PDB entry 1RUG | X-ray diffraction, 3.00 A resolution | chains 3 and 4 of the 4 polymer chains in the assembly

[Chain 3]
Protein: Rhinovirus 14
Source organism: Human rhinovirus 14
Notes: engineered mutation(s): N(1)219S
UniProt: P03303 (POLG_HRV14); residues 1-236 here correspond to UniProt positions 331-566 (UniProt number = residue number + 330)
Amino-acid sequence (236 residues; each row starts with the number of its first residue):
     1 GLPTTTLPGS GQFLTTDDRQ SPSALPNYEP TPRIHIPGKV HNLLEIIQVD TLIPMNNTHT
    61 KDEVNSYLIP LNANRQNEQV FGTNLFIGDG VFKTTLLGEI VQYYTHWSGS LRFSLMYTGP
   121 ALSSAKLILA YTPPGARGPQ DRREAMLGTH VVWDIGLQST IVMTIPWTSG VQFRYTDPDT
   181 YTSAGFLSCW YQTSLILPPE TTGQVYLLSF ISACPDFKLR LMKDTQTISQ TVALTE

[Chain 4]
Protein: Rhinovirus 14
Source organism: Human rhinovirus 14
Notes: engineered mutation(s): N(1)219S
UniProt: P03303 (POLG_HRV14); numbering as in UniProt (aligned over 1-68)
Amino-acid sequence (68 residues; numbered 1 to 68; the number before each row is that of its first residue):
     1 GAQVSTQKSG SHENQNILTN GSNQTFTVIN YYKDAASTSS AGQSLSMDPS KFTEPVKDLM
    61 LKGAPALN
Not modelled in the structure: 1-28

[Interface between chain 3 and chain 4]
Pairs across the interface (32):
  D18(3) with S39(4); S40(4), hydrogen bond (side chain-backbone)
  R19(3) with S39(4)
  Q20(3) with I29(4); N30(4), hydrogen bond; Y31(4); Y32(4); S37(4)
  S21(3) with Y32(4); S37(4), hydrogen bond (backbone-side chain)
  P22(3) with Y32(4)
  S23(3) with D34(4); S37(4)
  P26(3) with D34(4)
  N27(3) with D34(4), hydrogen bond (backbone-side chain)
  G38(3) with F52(4)
  K39(3) with K51(4), hydrogen bond (backbone-side chain); F52(4)
  V40(3) with F52(4), hydrophobic
  H41(3) with S44(4); S46(4); M47(4)
  N42(3) with M47(4)
  E45(3) with M47(4); D48(4), hydrogen bond (side chain-backbone); P49(4)
  Q48(3) with T53(4)
  V49(3) with F52(4), hydrophobic; T53(4)
  Q158(3) with P65(4); A66(4), hydrogen bond (side chain-backbone); L67(4), hydrogen bond (side chain-backbone)
Also at the interface, not in a pair above, chain 3 (20 interface residues in all): L25, L44, L157
Also at the interface, not in a pair above, chain 4 (21 interface residues in all): T38, Q43

[Summary]
Chain 3 and chain 4 form an interface of 20 and 21 residues respectively; the contacts include 8 hydrogen
bonds. Among the polar pairs are D18(3)-S40(4), Q20(3)-N30(4) and S21(3)-S37(4).
Chain 3 is Rhinovirus 14 and chain 4 is Rhinovirus 14, both from Human rhinovirus 14; the structure,
Rhinovirus 14 mutant N1219S complexed with antiviral compound win 52035, was determined by X-ray diffraction
together with 1RUC, 1RUD, 1RUE, 1RUF, 1RUH, 1RUI and 1RUJ from the same study.
